PDB entry 3C1C | X-ray diffraction, 3.15 A resolution | chains C and I of the 10 polymer chains in the assembly

Chain C:
Name: Histone H2A type 1
From: Xenopus laevis
UniProt: P06897 (H2A1_XENLA); residues 801-929 here correspond to UniProt positions 2-130 (UniProt number = residue number - 799)
Chain sequence (129 residues; row label = number of the first residue in the row):
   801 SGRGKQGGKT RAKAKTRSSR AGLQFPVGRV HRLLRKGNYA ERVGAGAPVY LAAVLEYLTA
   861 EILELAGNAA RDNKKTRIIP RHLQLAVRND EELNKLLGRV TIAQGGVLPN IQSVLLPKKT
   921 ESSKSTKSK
Unresolved in the structure: 801-813, 919-929
Sequence notes: conflict Arg899 (Gly100 in P06897), Ser923 (Ala124 in P06897), Thr926 (Ala127 in P06897)
Swiss-Prot annotation at these positions:
  - modified residue: Ser801 (N-acetylserine), Lys805 (N6-(2-hydroxyisobutyryl)lysine), Lys809 (N6-(2-hydroxyisobutyryl)lysine), Lys836 (N6-(2-hydroxyisobutyryl)lysine), Lys874 (N6-(2-hydroxyisobutyryl)lysine), Lys875 (N6-(2-hydroxyisobutyryl)lysine), Lys895 (N6-(2-hydroxyisobutyryl)lysine), Gln904 (N5-methylglutamine), Lys918 (N6-(2-hydroxyisobutyryl)lysine)
  - cross-link (Glycyl lysine isopeptide (Lys-Gly)): Lys813 (interchain with G-Cter in ubiquitin), Lys815 (interchain with G-Cter in ubiquitin), Lys919 (interchain with G-Cter in ubiquitin)

Chain I:
Molecule: Palindromic 146bp Human Alpha satellite DNA
Sequence (146 nucleotides; row label = number of the first residue in the row):
     1 ATCAATATCC ACCTGCAGAT TCTACCAAAA GTGTATTTGG AAACTGCTCC ATCAAAAGGC
    61 ATGTTCAGCG GAATTCCGCT GAACATGCCT TTTGATGGAG CAGTTTCCAA ATACACTTTT
   121 GGTAGAATCT GCAGGTGGAT ATTGAT

Chain C / chain I interface:
Pairs across the interface (12):
  Ala814(C) - DG31(I)  phosphate contact
  Ala814(C) - DT32(I)  phosphate contact
  Lys815(C) - DT32(I)  hydrogen bond to the phosphate
  Thr816(C) - DG31(I)  phosphate contact
  Arg817(C) - DG31(I)  salt bridge to the phosphate
  Gly828(C) - DA30(I)  phosphate contact
  Arg829(C) - DA30(I)  salt bridge to the phosphate
  Arg832(C) - DA29(I)  phosphate contact
  Arg832(C) - DA30(I)  salt bridge to the phosphate
  Arg842(C) - DG39(I)  sugar contact
  Lys874(C) - DA11(I)  salt bridge to the phosphate
  Arg877(C) - DA19(I)  sugar contact

In short:
The interface between chain C and chain I involves 10 residues on one side and 7 on the other, with 1 hydrogen
bond and 4 salt bridges. Polar pairs include Lys815(C)-DT32(I), Arg817(C)-DG31(I) and Arg829(C)-DA30(I).
Here chain C is Histone H2A type 1 (Xenopus laevis) and chain I is Palindromic 146bp Human Alpha satellite
DNA. Entry 3C1C (The effect of H3 K79 dimethylation and H4 K20 trimethylation on nucleosome and chromatin
structure) was determined by X-ray diffraction (same publication as 3C1B).
